Entry 8VZL (X-ray diffraction, 2.41 A resolution); this record covers chains A and B of the 4 polymer chains in the assembly.

== Chain A ==
Molecule: DNA ligase 1
From: Homo sapiens
Notes: EC 6.5.1.1
UniProt: P18858 (DNLI1_HUMAN); residue numbers follow UniProt; this construct covers 261-918
Amino-acid sequence (669 residues; numbered 261 to 929; the number before each row is that of its first residue):
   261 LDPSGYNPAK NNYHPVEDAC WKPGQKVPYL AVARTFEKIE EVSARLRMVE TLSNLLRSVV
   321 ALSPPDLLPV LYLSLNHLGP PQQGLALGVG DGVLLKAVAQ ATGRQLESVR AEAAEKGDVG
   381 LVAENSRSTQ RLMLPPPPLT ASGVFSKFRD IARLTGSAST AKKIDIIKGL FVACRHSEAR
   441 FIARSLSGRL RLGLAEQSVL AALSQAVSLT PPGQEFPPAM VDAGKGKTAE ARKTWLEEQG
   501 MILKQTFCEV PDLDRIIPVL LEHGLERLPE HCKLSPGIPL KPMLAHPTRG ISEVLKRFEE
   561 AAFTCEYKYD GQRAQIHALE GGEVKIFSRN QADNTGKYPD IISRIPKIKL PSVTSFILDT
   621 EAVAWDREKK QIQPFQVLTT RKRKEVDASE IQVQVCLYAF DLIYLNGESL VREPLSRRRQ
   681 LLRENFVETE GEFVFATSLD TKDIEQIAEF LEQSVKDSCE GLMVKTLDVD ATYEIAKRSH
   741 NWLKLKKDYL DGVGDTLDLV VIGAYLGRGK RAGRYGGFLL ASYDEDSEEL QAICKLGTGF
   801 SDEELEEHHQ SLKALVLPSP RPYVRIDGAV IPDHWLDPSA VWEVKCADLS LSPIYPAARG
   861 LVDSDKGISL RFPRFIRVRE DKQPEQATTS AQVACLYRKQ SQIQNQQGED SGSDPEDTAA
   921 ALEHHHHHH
Not modelled in the structure: 907-929
Differences from the reference sequence: conflict Ala346 (Glu in P18858), Ala592 (Glu in P18858); expression tag (919-929)
Ligand contacts: adenosine monophosphate (AMP): Glu566, Tyr567, Lys568, Tyr569, Arg573, Glu621, Phe660, Met723, Lys725, Trp742, Lys744, Lys746
From the paper describing this entry:
  - binding site for the 11-nt DNA/RNA hybrid strand (chain B): Asp570, Arg871
  - catalytic residues: Lys568 (citing earlier work)

== Chain B ==
Molecule: 11-nt DNA/RNA hybrid strand
Sequence (11 nucleotides; numbered 1 to 11; the number before each row is that of its first residue):
     1 GCTGATGCGT G

== Interface between chain A and chain B ==
Contacting residue pairs (21; chain A residue first):
  Ala346(A) - DC8(B)  phosphate contact
  Leu347(A) - DC8(B)  phosphate contact
  Gly348(A) - DG7(B)  phosphate contact
  Gly348(A) - DC8(B)  hydrogen bond to the phosphate
  Gly350(A) - DG7(B)  phosphate contact
  Asp351(A) - DG7(B)  phosphate contact
  Gly571(A) - G11(B)  sugar contact
  Gln572(A) - DT10(B)  hydrogen bond to the phosphate
  Gln572(A) - G11(B)  phosphate contact
  Arg573(A) - G11(B)  hydrogen bond to the phosphate
  Ser588(A) - DT10(B)  hydrogen bond to the phosphate
  Arg589(A) - G11(B)  phosphate contact
  Asn590(A) - DT10(B)  phosphate contact
  Ala592(A) - DT10(B)  phosphate contact
  Asn594(A) - DT10(B)  phosphate contact
  Phe635(A) - DT10(B)  sugar contact
  Phe635(A) - G11(B)  sugar contact
  Arg643(A) - DG9(B)  hydrogen bond to the base
  Arg643(A) - DT10(B)  sugar contact
  Arg871(A) - G11(B)  hydrogen bond to the sugar
  Phe872(A) - G11(B)  base contact
Also at the interface, not in a pair above, chain A (20 interface residues in all): Val349, Asp570, Glu720

== In short ==
20 residues of chain A and 5 residues of chain B are in contact, with 6 hydrogen bonds. Polar pairs include
Arg643(A)-DG9(B), Arg871(A)-G11(B) and Gly348(A)-DC8(B). Ligands of chain A: adenosine monophosphate. The
paper reports the catalytic residue Lys568(A); a binding site for the 11-nt DNA/RNA hybrid strand (chain B) at
Asp570(A) and Arg871(A).
Here chain A is DNA ligase 1 (Homo sapiens) and chain B is an 11-nt DNA/RNA hybrid strand. Entry 8VZL (DNA
Ligase 1 captured with pre-step 3 ligation at the rG:C nicksite) was determined by X-ray diffraction,
deposited together with 8VDN, 8VDS, 8VDT and 8VZM.
